Entry 7XI0 (X-ray diffraction, 1.62 A resolution); this record covers chain A.

== Chain A ==
Molecule: CREB-binding protein
From: Homo sapiens
Notes: EC 2.3.1.48
UniProtKB: Q92793 (CBP_HUMAN); numbering as in UniProt (aligned over 1081-1197)
Sequence (133 residues; numbered 1065 to 1197; the number before each row is that of its first residue):
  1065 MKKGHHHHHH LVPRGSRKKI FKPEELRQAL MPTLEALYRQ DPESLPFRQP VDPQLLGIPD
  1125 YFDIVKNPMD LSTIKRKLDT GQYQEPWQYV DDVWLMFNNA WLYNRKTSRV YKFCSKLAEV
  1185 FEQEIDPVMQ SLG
Unresolved in the structure: 1065-1082, 1197
Construct notes: expression tag (1065-1080)
Curated features (UniProtKB/Swiss-Prot):
  - region: Asn1162 to Lys1180 (Interaction with ASF1A)
  - natural variant: Tyr1175 (Y1175C: In RSTS1)
  - mutagenesis: Asp1116 (D1116R: Impairs binding to acetylated histones), Phe1126 (F1126A: Impairs binding to acetylated histones), Asn1162 (N1162E/R: Abolishes interaction with ASF1A), Trp1165 (W1165A: Abolishes interaction with ASF1A), Lys1170 (K1170E: Impairs binding to acetylated histones), Ser1179 (S1179I: Impairs interaction with ASF1A), Lys1180 (K1180E: Abolishes interaction with ASF1A), Glu1183 (E1183R: Abolishes interaction with ASF1A)
Residues lining bound ligands: EL0 ((6S)-1-(3-chloranyl-4-methoxy-phenyl)-6-[5-(3,5-dimethyl-1,2-oxazol-4-yl)-1-[(3R)-1-methylsulfonylpyrrolidin-3-yl]benzimidazol-2-yl]piperidin-2-one): Pro1106, Leu1109, Pro1110, Phe1111, Gln1113, Val1115, Leu1119, Leu1120, Ile1122, Tyr1125, Ala1164, Tyr1167, Asn1168, Arg1173, Val1174, Phe1177

== Overview ==
Bound to chain A: compound EL0. Curated annotation (UniProt) lists 8 mutagenesis sites.
Chain A is CREB-binding protein (Homo sapiens); the structure, Crystal structure of CBP bromodomain liganded
with CCS150, was determined by X-ray diffraction (same publication as 7XH6 and 7XHE).
